7JGD - chain A; structure by electron microscopy, 3.38 A resolution.

== Chain A ==
Name: Erythrocyte membrane protein 1
Organism: Plasmodium falciparum
UniProtKB: Q6UDW7 (Q6UDW7_PLAFA); residues 1-2649 here = UniProt positions 1-2649
Chain sequence (2660 residues; numbered -1 to 2658; the number before each row is that of its first residue; numbers below 1 keep their minus sign (Thr-1 is residue -1)):
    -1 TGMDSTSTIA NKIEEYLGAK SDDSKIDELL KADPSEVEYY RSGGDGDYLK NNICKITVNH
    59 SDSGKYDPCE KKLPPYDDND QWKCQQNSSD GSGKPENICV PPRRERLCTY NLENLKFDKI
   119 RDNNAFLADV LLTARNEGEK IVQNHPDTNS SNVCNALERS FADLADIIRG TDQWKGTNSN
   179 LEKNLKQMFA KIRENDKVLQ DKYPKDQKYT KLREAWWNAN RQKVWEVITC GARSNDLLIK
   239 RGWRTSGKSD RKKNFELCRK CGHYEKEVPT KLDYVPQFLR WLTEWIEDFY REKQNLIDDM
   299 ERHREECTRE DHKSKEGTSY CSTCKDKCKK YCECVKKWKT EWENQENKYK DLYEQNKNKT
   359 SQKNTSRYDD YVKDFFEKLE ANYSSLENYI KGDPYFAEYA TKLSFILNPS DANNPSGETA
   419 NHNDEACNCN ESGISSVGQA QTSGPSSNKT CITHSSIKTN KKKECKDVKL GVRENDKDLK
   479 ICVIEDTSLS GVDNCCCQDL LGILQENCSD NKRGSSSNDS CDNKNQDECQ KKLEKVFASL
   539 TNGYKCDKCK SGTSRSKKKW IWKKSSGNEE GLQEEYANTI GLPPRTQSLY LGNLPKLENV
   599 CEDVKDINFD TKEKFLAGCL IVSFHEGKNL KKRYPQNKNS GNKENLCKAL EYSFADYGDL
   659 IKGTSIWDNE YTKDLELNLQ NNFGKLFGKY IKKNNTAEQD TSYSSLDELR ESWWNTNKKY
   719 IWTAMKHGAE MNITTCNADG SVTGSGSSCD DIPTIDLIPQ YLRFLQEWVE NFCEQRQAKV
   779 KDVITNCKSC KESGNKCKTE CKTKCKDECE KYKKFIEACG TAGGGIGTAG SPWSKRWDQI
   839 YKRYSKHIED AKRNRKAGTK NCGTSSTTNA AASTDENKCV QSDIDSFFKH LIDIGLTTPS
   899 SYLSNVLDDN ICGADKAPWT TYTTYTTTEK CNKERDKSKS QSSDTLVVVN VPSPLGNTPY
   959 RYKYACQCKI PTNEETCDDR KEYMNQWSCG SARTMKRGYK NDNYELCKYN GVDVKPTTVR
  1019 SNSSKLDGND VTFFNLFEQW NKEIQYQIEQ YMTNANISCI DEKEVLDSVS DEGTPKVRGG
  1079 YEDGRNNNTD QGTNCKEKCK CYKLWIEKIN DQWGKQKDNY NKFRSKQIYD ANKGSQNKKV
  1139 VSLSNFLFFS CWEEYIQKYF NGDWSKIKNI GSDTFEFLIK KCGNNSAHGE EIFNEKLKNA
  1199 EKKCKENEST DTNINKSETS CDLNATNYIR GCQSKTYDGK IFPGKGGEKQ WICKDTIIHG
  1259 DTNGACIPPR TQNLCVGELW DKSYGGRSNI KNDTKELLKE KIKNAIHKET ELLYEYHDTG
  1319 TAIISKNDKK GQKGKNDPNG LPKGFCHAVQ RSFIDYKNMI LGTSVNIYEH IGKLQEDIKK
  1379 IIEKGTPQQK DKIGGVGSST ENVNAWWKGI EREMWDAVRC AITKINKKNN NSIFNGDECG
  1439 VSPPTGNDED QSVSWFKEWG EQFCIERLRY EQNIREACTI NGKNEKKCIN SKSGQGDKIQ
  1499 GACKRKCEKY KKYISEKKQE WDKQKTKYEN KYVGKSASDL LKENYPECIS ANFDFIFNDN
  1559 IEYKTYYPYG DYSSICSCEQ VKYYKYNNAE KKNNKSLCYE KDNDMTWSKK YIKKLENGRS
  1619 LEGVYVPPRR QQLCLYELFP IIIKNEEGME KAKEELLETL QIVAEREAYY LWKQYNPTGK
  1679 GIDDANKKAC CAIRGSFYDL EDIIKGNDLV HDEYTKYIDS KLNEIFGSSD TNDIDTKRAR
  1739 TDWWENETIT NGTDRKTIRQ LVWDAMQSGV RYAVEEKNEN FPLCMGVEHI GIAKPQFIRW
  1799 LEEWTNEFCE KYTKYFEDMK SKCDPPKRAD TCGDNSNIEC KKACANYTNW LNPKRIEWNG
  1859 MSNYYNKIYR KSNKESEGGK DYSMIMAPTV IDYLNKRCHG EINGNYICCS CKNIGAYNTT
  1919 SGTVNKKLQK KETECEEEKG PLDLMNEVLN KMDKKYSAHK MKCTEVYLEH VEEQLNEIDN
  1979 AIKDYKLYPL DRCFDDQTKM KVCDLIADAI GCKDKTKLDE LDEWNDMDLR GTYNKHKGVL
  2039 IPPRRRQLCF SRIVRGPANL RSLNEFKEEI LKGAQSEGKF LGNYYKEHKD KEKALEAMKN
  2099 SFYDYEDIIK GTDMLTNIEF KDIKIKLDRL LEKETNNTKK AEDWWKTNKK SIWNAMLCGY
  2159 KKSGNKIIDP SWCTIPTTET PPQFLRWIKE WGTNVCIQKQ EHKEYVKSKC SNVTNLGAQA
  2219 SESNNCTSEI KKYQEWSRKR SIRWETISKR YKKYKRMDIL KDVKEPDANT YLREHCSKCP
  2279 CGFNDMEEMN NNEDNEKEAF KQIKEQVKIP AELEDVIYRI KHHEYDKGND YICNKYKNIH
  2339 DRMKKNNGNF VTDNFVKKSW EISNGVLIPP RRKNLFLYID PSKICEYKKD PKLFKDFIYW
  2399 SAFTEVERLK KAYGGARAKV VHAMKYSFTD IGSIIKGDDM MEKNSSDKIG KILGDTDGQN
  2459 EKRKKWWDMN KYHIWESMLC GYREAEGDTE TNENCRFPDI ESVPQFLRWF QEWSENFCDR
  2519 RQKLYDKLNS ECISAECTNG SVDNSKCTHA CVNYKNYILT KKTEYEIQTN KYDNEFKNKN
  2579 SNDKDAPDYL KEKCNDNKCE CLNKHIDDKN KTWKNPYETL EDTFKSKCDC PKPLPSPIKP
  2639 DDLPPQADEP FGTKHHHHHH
Unresolved in the structure: -1 to 27, 63-66, 74-95, 110-114, 198-206, 234-253, 307-316, 356-361, 380-550, 602-615, 687-701, 733-740, 789-798, 819-822, 861-876, 930-941, 988-997, 1054-1091, 1129-1136, 1209-1217, 1241-1244, 1252-1261, 1278-1294, 1381-1401, 1479-1494, 1612-1619, 1747-1752, 1822-1835, 1950-2658
Disulfides: Cys52-Cys228, Cys67-Cys106, Cys152-Cys259, Cys645-Cys747, Cys771-Cys910, Cys785-Cys803, Cys799-Cys966, Cys807-Cys964, Cys817-Cys929, Cys975-Cys1099, Cys987-Cys1005, Cys1097-Cys1202, Cys1149-Cys1180, Cys1219-Cys1418, Cys1230-Cys1273, Cys1251-Cys1264, Cys1344-Cys1437, Cys1462-Cys1546, Cys1476-Cys1501, Cys1505-Cys1574, Cys1596-Cys1632, Cys1688-Cys1782, Cys1689-Cys1906, Cys1807-Cys1909, Cys1821-Cys1838, Cys1842-Cys1933, Cys1896-Cys1907
Construct notes: expression tag (-1 to 0, 2650-2658)

== Overview ==
Chain A is Erythrocyte membrane protein 1 (Plasmodium falciparum); the structure, Cryo-EM structure of P.
falciparum VAR2CSA FCR3 core at 3.4 A, was determined by electron microscopy together with 7JGE, 7JGF, 7JGG
and 7JGH from the same study.
